PDB entry 7QH9 | X-ray diffraction, 2.69 A resolution | chain AAA

# Chain AAA
Name: TarM(Se)_G117R-4RboP
Source organism: Staphylococcus epidermidis
Amino-acid sequence (508 residues; each row starts with the number of its first residue; numbers below 1 keep their minus sign (Met-15 is residue -15)):
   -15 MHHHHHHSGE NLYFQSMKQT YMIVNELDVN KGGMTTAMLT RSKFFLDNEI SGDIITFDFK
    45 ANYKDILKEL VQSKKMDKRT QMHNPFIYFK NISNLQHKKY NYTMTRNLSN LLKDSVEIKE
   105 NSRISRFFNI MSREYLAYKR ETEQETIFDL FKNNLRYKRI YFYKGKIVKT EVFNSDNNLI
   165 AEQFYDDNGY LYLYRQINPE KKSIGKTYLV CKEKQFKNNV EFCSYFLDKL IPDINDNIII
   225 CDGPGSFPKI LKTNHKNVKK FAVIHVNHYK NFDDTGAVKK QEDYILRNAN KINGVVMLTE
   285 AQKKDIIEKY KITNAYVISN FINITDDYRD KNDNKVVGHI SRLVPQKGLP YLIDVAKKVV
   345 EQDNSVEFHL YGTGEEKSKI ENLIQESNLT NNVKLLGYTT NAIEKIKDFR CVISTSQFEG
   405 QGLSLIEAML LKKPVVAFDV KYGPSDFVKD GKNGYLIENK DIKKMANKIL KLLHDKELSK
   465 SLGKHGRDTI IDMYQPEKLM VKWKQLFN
Unresolved in the structure: -15 to 0
Small-molecule neighbours: CWI ([(2R,3S,4S)-2,3,4-tris(oxidanyl)-5-phosphonooxy-pentyl] [(2S,3R,4R)-2,3,4-tris(oxidanyl)-5-phosphonooxy-pentyl] hydrogen phosphate): Val8, Asn9, Glu10, Lys15, Gly16, Gly17, Met18, Thr19, Ile188, Asn203, Val204, Gly227, Pro228, Gly229, Ser230, Lys233, Gln265
Reported in the primary citation:
  - binding site for CWI: Asn9, Glu10, Met18, Thr19, Ile188, Asn203, Val204, Gly229, Ser230, Lys233, Gln265
  - mutagenesis - R326A, Q330A, K331A: abolished catalytic activity
  - mutagenesis - E10A, K233A, K263A, E403A: decreased catalytic activity

# In short
Bound to chain AAA: compound CWI. From the paper: a binding site for CWI at Asn9, Glu10 and Met18 among
others; E10A, K233A and K263A, among others, reduce catalytic activity; 7 substitutions were tested in all.
Chain AAA is TarM(Se)_G117R-4RboP (Staphylococcus epidermidis); the structure, TarM(Se)_G117R-4RboP, was
determined by X-ray diffraction, deposited together with 8P1X, 8P20, 7QD7 and 7QNT.
